Entry 7RE0 (electron microscopy, 3.50 A resolution); this record covers chains A and T of the 8 polymer chains in the assembly.

Chain A:
Name: RNA-directed RNA polymerase
Source organism: Severe acute respiratory syndrome coronavirus 2
Notes: EC 2.7.7.48
UniProtKB: P0DTD1 (R1AB_SARS2); residues 1-932 here correspond to UniProt positions 4393-5324 (UniProt number = residue number + 4392)
Amino-acid sequence (932 residues; each row starts with the number of its first residue):
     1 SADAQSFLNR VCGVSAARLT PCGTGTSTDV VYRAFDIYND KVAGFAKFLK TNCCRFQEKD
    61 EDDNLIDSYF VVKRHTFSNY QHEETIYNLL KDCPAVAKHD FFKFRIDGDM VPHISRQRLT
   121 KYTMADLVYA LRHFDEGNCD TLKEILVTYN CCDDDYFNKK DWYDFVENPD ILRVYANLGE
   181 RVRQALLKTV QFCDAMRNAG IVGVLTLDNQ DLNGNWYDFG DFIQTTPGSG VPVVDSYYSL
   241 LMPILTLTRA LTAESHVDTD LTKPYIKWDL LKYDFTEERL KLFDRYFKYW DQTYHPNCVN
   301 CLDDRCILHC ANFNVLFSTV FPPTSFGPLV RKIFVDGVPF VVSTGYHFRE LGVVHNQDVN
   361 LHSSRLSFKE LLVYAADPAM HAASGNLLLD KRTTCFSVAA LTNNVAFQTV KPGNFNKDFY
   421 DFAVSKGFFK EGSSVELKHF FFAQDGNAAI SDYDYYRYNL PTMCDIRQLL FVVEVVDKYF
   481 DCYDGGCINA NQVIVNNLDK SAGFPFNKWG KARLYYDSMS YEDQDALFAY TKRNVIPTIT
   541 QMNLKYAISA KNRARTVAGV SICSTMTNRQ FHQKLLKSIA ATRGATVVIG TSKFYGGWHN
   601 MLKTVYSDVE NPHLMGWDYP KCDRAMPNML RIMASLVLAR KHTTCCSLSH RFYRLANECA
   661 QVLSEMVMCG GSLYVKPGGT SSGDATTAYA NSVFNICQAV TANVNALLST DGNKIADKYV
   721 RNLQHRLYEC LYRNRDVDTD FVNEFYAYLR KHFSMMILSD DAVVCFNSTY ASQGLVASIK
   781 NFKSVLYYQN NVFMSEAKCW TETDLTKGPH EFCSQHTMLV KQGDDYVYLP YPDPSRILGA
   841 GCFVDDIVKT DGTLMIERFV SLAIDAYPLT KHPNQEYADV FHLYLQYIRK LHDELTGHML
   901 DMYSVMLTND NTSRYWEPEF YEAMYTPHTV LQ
Unresolved in the structure: 1-2, 930-932
Bound ions: Mg2+: Asn-209, Asp-218 (together with ADP); Zn2+ site 1: His-295, Cys-301, Cys-306, Cys-310; Zn2+ site 2: Cys-487, His-642, Cys-645, Cys-646
Residues lining bound ligands: ADP (adenosine-5'-diphosphate): Phe-35, Lys-50, Asn-52, Cys-53, Lys-73, Arg-74, His-75, Asn-79, Glu-83, Arg-116, Asp-208, Asn-209, Tyr-217, Asp-218, Gly-220
UniProt features mapped onto this chain:
  - region: Lys-545 to Arg-555 (Interaction with RMP Remdesivir), Thr-582 to Pro-620 (RdRp Palm N-ter)
  - active site: Ser-759, Asp-760, Asp-761
  - binding site (Mn(2+)): Asn-209, Asp-218
  - binding site (Zn(2+)): His-295, Cys-301, Cys-306, Cys-310, Cys-487, His-642, Cys-645, Cys-646
  - site: Gln-932 (Cleavage)

Chain T:
Molecule: Template RNA
Sequence (55 nucleotides; each row starts with the number of its first residue):
    82 CUAUCCCCAU GUGAUUUUAA UAGCUUCUUA GGAGAAUGAC GUAGCAUGCU ACGCG
Unresolved in the structure: 82-98, 136

Interface between chain A and chain T:
Contacting residue pairs (42):
  Gln-408(A) / U99(T)  base contact
  Lys-500(A) / A101(T)  phosphate contact
  Lys-500(A) / U102(T)  phosphate contact
  Ser-501(A) / A100(T)  hydrogen bond to the phosphate
  Ser-501(A) / A101(T)  hydrogen bond to the phosphate
  Asn-507(A) / U99(T)  phosphate contact
  Asn-507(A) / A100(T)  hydrogen bond to the phosphate
  Lys-511(A) / A100(T)  salt bridge to the phosphate
  Gln-541(A) / U99(T)  phosphate contact
  Gln-541(A) / A100(T)  phosphate contact
  Asn-543(A) / U99(T)  hydrogen bond to the sugar
  Asn-543(A) / A100(T)  sugar contact
  Lys-545(A) / A101(T)  base contact
  Val-557(A) / A101(T)  base contact
  Ala-558(A) / A101(T)  sugar contact
  Gly-559(A) / A101(T)  sugar contact
  Thr-565(A) / U102(T)  sugar contact
  Arg-569(A) / U102(T)  salt bridge to the phosphate
  Arg-569(A) / A103(T)  salt bridge to the phosphate
  Lys-577(A) / G104(T)  salt bridge to the phosphate
  Ala-580(A) / G104(T)  sugar contact
  Gly-590(A) / G104(T)  hydrogen bond to the sugar
  Gly-590(A) / C105(T)  sugar contact
  Ser-592(A) / C105(T)  hydrogen bond to the sugar
  Phe-594(A) / C105(T)  sugar contact
  Phe-594(A) / U106(T)  sugar contact
  Tyr-595(A) / U107(T)  hydrogen bond to the phosphate
  Ser-682(A) / A101(T)  base contact
  Gly-683(A) / A101(T)  hydrogen bond to the sugar
  Gly-683(A) / U102(T)  sugar contact
  Asp-684(A) / U102(T)  hydrogen bond to the sugar
  Ala-685(A) / U102(T)  hydrogen bond to the sugar
  Thr-687(A) / U102(T)  base contact
  Tyr-689(A) / A103(T)  hydrogen bond to the sugar
  Tyr-689(A) / G104(T)  sugar contact
  Val-860(A) / U107(T)  sugar contact
  Ile-864(A) / U107(T)  sugar contact
  Arg-914(A) / C108(T)  salt bridge to the phosphate
  Tyr-915(A) / C108(T)  sugar contact
  Phe-920(A) / U107(T)  phosphate contact
  Phe-920(A) / C108(T)  phosphate contact
  Met-924(A) / U106(T)  phosphate contact
Other interface residues (no listed pair), chain A (38 interface residues in all): Asn-496, Val-560, Gln-573, Ile-589, Thr-591, Thr-686, Glu-857

In short:
Chain A and chain T form an interface of 38 and 10 residues respectively; the contacts include 11 hydrogen
bonds and 5 salt bridges. Among the polar pairs are Asn-543(A)/U99(T), Gly-590(A)/G104(T) and
Ser-592(A)/C105(T). Chain A binds ADP.
Here chain A is RNA-directed RNA polymerase (Severe acute respiratory syndrome coronavirus 2) and chain T is
Template RNA. Entry 7RE0 (SARS-CoV-2 replication-transcription complex bound to nsp13 helicase - nsp13(2)-RTC
- swiveled class) was determined by electron microscopy (same publication as 7RDX, 7RDY, 7RDZ, 7RE1, 7RE2 and
7RE3).
